4RHY - chains A and B of the 4 polymer chains in the assembly; structure by X-ray diffraction, 2.32 A resolution.

== Chain A (and B) ==
Name: Hypoxanthine-guanine phosphoribosyltransferase
Notes: chain B of this document is another copy of the same molecule, construct and numbering; everything in this record applies to it too
UniProt: A5U8U8 (A5U8U8_MYCTA); residues 2-202 here correspond to UniProt positions 16-216 (UniProt number = residue number + 14)
Amino-acid sequence (201 residues; numbered 2 to 202; the number before each row is that of its first residue):
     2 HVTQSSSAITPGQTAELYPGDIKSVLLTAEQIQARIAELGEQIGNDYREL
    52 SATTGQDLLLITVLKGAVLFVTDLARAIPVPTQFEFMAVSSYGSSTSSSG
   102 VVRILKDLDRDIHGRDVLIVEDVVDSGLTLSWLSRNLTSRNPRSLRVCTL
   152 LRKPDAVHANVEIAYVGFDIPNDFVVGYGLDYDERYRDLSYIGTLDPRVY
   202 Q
Not modelled in the structure: 2-16, 51-55, 94-101, 202 (chain B: 2-16, 50-55, 95-100, 202)
Ion coordination: Mg2+ site 1: Glu122, Asp123; Mg2+ site 2: Asp182 (together with 3QG)
Small-molecule neighbours: 3QG ([2-({2-[bis(2-phosphonoethyl)amino]ethyl}[2-(6-oxo-3,6-dihydro-9H-purin-9-yl)ethyl]amino)ethyl]phosphonic acid): Leu65, Lys66, Gly67, Ser92, Asp123, Val124, Val125, Asp126, Ser127, Gly128, Leu129, Thr130, Lys154, Asp174, Phe175, Val176, Leu181, Asp182, Arg188

== Chain A / chain B interface ==
Residue-residue contacts - 54 pairs, chain A then chain B:
  Leu18(A) - Ile79(B)
  Leu18(A) - Pro80(B)
  Leu18(A) - Val81(B)
  Leu18(A) - Pro82(B)
  Tyr19(A) - Pro82(B)
  Asp58(A) - Arg186(B)  salt bridge
  Leu65(A) - Leu65(B)  hydrophobic
  Lys66(A) - Phe85(B)
  Lys66(A) - Phe87(B)
  Lys66(A) - Asp110(B)  salt bridge
  Val69(A) - Val69(B)  hydrophobic
  Val69(A) - Thr73(B)
  Val69(A) - Phe87(B)  hydrophobic
  Leu70(A) - Thr73(B)
  Leu70(A) - Arg77(B)
  Leu70(A) - Phe85(B)  hydrophobic
  Thr73(A) - Val69(B)
  Thr73(A) - Leu70(B)
  Thr73(A) - Thr73(B)  hydrogen bond
  Asp74(A) - Arg77(B)  salt bridge
  Arg77(A) - Asp74(B)  salt bridge
  Arg77(A) - Tyr179(B)
  Arg77(A) - Asp189(B)
  Arg77(A) - Ser191(B)
  Pro80(A) - Leu18(B)
  Val81(A) - Leu18(B)
  Val81(A) - Asp189(B)
  Pro82(A) - Leu18(B)
  Pro82(A) - Tyr19(B)
  Pro82(A) - Asp189(B)
  Thr83(A) - Asp189(B)  hydrogen bond (backbone-side chain)
  Gln84(A) - Glu185(B)
  Phe85(A) - Lys66(B)  hydrogen bond (backbone-side chain)
  Phe85(A) - Leu70(B)  hydrophobic
  Phe85(A) - Arg188(B)
  Glu86(A) - Lys66(B)  salt bridge
  Phe87(A) - Lys66(B)
  Phe87(A) - Val69(B)  hydrophobic
  Ala89(A) - Lys107(B)
  Leu106(A) - Leu106(B)
  Lys107(A) - Ala89(B)
  Lys107(A) - Lys107(B)
  Arg111(A) - Glu185(B)  salt bridge
  Tyr179(A) - Arg77(B)
  Glu185(A) - Gln84(B)
  Glu185(A) - Arg111(B)  salt bridge
  Arg186(A) - Asp58(B)  salt bridge
  Arg186(A) - Gln84(B)
  Arg188(A) - Phe85(B)
  Asp189(A) - Arg77(B)
  Asp189(A) - Val81(B)
  Asp189(A) - Pro82(B)
  Asp189(A) - Thr83(B)  hydrogen bond (side chain-backbone)
  Ser191(A) - Arg77(B)
Interface residues without a listed pair, chain A (31 interface residues in all): Gln34, Ala76, Ile79
Interface residues without a listed pair, chain B (32 interface residues in all): Gln34, Ala76, Glu86

== Summary ==
Chain A and chain B form an interface of 31 and 32 residues respectively; the contacts include 4 hydrogen
bonds and 8 salt bridges. Among the polar pairs are Asp58(A)-Arg186(B), Lys66(A)-Asp110(B) and
Asp74(A)-Arg77(B). Bound to chain A: compound 3QG.
Both chains are Hypoxanthine-guanine phosphoribosyltransferase. Entry 4RHY (Crystal structures of
Mycobacterium tuberculosis 6-oxopurine phosphoribosyltransferase which is a potential target for drug
development against ...) was determined by X-ray diffraction together with 4RHT, 4RHU and 4RHX from the same
study.
